PDB entry 6KI1 | X-ray diffraction, 2.81 A resolution | chain A

== Chain A ==
Protein: Low affinity sulfate transporter
From: Synechocystis sp. PCC 6803
Notes: fragment: transmembrane domain
UniProtKB: Q55415 (Q55415_SYNY3); residues 2-393 here = UniProt positions 2-393
Amino-acid sequence (392 residues; numbered 2 to 393; the number before each row is that of its first residue):
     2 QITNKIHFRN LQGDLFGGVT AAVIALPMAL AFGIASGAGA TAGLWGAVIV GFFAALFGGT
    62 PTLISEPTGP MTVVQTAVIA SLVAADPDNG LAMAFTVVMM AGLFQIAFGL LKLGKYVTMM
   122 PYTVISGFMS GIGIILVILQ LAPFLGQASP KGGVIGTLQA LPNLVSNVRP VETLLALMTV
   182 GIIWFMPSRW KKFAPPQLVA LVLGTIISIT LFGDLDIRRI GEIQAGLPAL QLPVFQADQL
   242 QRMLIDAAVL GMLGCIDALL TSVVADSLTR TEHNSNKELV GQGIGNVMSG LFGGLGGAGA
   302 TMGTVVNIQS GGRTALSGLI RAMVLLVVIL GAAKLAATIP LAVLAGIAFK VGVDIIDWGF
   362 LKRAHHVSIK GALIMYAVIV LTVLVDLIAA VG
Unresolved in the structure: 190-192, 364-367
Ion coordination: Na+: D258, T262, G300, T302 (together with bicarbonate ion)
Ligand contacts: bicarbonate ion (BCT): T69, P71, D258, G300, A301, T302, M303
UniProt features mapped onto this chain:
  - binding site (hydrogencarbonate): T69, A301
  - binding site (Na(+)): D258, T262, G300, T302
  - mutagenesis: T69 (T69A: Alters bicarbonate transport), D258 (D258A/E: Alters bicarbonate transport), T262 (T262A: Alters bicarbonate transport), T302 (T302A: Alters bicarbonate transport)
What the authors report for this chain:
  - binding site for bicarbonate ion: T69, A301
  - Na+ coordination: D258, T262, G300, T302
  - specificity-determining residues: D258 (by similarity / conservation)

== In short ==
Chain A binds bicarbonate ion. D258, T262, G300 and T302 coordinate Na+. From UniProt:
hydrogencarbonate-binding residues T69 and A301, 4 Na+-binding residues and 4 mutagenesis sites. From the
paper: a binding site for bicarbonate ion at T69 and A301; Na+ coordination by D258, T262 and G300 among
others.
Chain A is Low affinity sulfate transporter (Synechocystis sp. PCC 6803); the structure, The transmembrane
domain of a cyanobacterium bicarbonate transporter BicA, was determined by X-ray diffraction.
